5VT0 - chains J and K of the 7 polymer chains in the assembly; structure by electron microscopy, 3.78 A resolution.

== Chain J ==
Molecule: DNA-directed RNA polymerase subunit beta'
Organism: Escherichia coli (strain K12)
Notes: EC 2.7.7.6
UniProtKB: P0A8T7 (RPOC_ECOLI); residues 1-1407 here = UniProt positions 1-1407
Amino-acid sequence (1407 residues; each row starts with the number of its first residue):
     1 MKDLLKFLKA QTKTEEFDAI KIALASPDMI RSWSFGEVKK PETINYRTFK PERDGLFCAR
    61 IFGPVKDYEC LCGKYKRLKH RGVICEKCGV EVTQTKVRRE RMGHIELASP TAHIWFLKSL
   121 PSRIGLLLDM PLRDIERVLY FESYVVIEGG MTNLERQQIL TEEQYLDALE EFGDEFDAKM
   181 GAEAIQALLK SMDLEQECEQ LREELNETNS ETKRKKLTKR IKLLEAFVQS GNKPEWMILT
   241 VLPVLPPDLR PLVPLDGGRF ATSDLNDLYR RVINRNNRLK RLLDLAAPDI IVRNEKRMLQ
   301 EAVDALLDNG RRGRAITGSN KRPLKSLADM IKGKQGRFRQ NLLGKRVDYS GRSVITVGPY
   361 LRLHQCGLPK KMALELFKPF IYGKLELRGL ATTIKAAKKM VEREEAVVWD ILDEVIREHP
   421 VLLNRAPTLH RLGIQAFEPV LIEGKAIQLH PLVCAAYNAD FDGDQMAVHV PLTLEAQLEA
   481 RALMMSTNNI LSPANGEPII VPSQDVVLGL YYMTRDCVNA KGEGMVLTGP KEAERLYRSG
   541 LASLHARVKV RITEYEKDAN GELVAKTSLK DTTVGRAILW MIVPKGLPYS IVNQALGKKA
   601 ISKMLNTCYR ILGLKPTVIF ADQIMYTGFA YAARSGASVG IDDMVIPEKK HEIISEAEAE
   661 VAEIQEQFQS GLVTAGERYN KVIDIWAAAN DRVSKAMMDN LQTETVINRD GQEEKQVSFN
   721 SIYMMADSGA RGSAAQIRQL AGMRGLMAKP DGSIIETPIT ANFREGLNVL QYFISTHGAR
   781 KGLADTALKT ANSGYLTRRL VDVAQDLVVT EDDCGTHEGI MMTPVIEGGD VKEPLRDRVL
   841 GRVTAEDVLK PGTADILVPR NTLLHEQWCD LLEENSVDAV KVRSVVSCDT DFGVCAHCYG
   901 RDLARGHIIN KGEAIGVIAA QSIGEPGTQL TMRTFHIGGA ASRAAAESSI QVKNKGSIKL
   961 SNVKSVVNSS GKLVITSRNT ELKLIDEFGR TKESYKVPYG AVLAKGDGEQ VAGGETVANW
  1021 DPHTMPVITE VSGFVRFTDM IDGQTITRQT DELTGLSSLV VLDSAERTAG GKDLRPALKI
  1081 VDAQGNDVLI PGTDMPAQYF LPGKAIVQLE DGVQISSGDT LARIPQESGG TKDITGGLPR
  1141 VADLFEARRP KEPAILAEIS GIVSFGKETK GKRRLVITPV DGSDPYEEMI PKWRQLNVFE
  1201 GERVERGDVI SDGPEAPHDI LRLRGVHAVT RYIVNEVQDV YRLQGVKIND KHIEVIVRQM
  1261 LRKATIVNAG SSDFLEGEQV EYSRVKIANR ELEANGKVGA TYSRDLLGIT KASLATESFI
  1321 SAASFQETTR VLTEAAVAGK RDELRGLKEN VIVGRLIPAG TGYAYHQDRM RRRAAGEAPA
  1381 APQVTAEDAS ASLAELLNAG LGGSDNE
Not modelled in the structure: 1-15, 932-947, 1127-1136, 1376-1407
UniProt features mapped onto this chain:
  - binding site (Zn(2+)): Cys70, Cys72, Cys85, Cys88, Cys814, Cys888, Cys895, Cys898
  - binding site (Mg(2+)): Asp460, Asp462, Asp464
  - modified residue: Lys983 (N6-acetyllysine)
  - mutagenesis: Gln504 (Q504P: Resistant to antibiotics salinamide A and B), Asn690 (N690D: Resistant to antibiotics salinamide A and B), Met697 (M697V: Resistant to antibiotics salinamide A and B), Ala735 (A735T: Resistant to antibiotics salinamide A and B), Arg738 (R738C/H/P/S: Resistant to antibiotics salinamide A and B), Ala748 (A748E: Resistant to antibiotics salinamide A and B), Pro758 (P758S/T: Resistant to antibiotics salinamide A and B), Phe763 (F763C: Resistant to antibiotics salinamide A and B), Ser775 (S775A: Resistant to antibiotics salinamide A and B), Ala779 (A779T/V: Resistant to antibiotics salinamide A and B), Arg780 (R780C: Resistant to antibiotics salinamide A and B), Gly782 (G782A/C: Resistant to antibiotics salinamide A and B), 1 further mutagenesis entry in UniProt
Ion coordination: Zn2+ site 1: Cys70, Cys72, Cys85, Cys88; Mg2+: Asp460, Asp462, Asp464; Zn2+ site 2: Cys888, Cys895, Cys898

== Chain K ==
Molecule: DNA-directed RNA polymerase subunit omega
Organism: Escherichia coli (strain K12)
Notes: EC 2.7.7.6
UniProtKB: P0A800 (RPOZ_ECOLI); residues 1-91 here = UniProt positions 1-91
Amino-acid sequence (91 residues; numbered 1 to 91; the number before each row is that of its first residue):
     1 MARVTVQDAV EKIGNRFDLV LVAARRARQM QVGGKDPLVP EENDKTTVIA LREIEEGLIN
    61 NQILDVRERQ EQQEQEAAEL QAVTAIAEGR R
Not modelled in the structure: 1, 81-91

== Chain J / chain K interface ==
Pairs across the interface (48; chain J residue first):
  His364(J) with Val4(K)
  Glu414(J) with Lys45(K), hydrogen bond (backbone-side chain)
  Val415(J) with Lys45(K), hydrogen bond (backbone-side chain)
  Ile416(J) with Lys45(K)
  Arg417(J) with Glu42(K), hydrogen bond (side chain-backbone); Asn43(K); Lys45(K)
  Glu418(J) with Ala2(K); Lys45(K); Val48(K)
  Glu438(J) with Arg3(K)
  Thr473(J) with Arg28(K)
  Leu474(J) with Ala27(K), hydrophobic; Arg28(K); Gln31(K); Thr46(K); Thr47(K)
  Glu475(J) with Ala24(K); Arg28(K), salt bridge
  Gln477(J) with Thr47(K), hydrogen bond
  Leu478(J) with Ala23(K); Ala24(K); Thr47(K); Leu51(K), hydrophobic
  Glu479(J) with Val20(K)
  Arg481(J) with Arg3(K), hydrogen bond (side chain-backbone); Thr47(K); Val48(K); Leu51(K)
  Ala482(J) with Val6(K); Val20(K), hydrophobic
  Leu483(J) with Arg16(K); Phe17(K), hydrophobic
  Met485(J) with Val4(K)
  Thr487(J) with Val4(K), hydrogen bond (side chain-backbone); Thr5(K)
  Leu614(J) with Gln7(K)
  Lys615(J) with Thr5(K)
  Leu903(J) with Arg16(K)
  Ala904(J) with Arg16(K)
  Arg905(J) with Arg16(K)
  Asn910(J) with Asn15(K); Arg16(K)
  Lys911(J) with Asn15(K), hydrogen bond (backbone-side chain)
  Glu913(J) with Phe17(K)
  Gly1360(J) with Phe17(K)
  Thr1361(J) with Phe17(K); Val20(K)
Also at the interface, not in a pair above, chain J (35 interface residues in all): Arg362, Asn488, Val618, His907, Gly912, Ala1359, Ala1364
Also at the interface, not in a pair above, chain K (27 interface residues in all): Val10, Glu11, Asp18, Leu21, Asp44

== In short ==
Chain J and chain K form an interface of 35 and 27 residues respectively; the contacts include 7 hydrogen
bonds and 1 salt bridge. Polar pairs include Glu475(J)-Arg28(K), Glu414(J)-Lys45(K) and Val415(J)-Lys45(K).
Chain J is DNA-directed RNA polymerase subunit beta' and chain K is DNA-directed RNA polymerase subunit omega,
both from Escherichia coli (strain K12); the structure, Escherichia coli 6S RNA derivative in complex with
Escherichia coli RNA polymerase sigma70-holoenzyme, was determined by electron microscopy.
